PDB entry 2AKY | X-ray diffraction, 1.96 A resolution | chain A

[Chain A]
Molecule: Adenylate kinase
Source organism: Saccharomyces cerevisiae
Notes: EC 2.7.4.3
UniProt: P07170 (KAD1_YEAST); residues 1-219 here correspond to UniProt positions 3-221 (UniProt number = residue number + 2)
Amino-acid sequence (220 residues; numbered 1 to 220; the number before each row is that of its first residue):
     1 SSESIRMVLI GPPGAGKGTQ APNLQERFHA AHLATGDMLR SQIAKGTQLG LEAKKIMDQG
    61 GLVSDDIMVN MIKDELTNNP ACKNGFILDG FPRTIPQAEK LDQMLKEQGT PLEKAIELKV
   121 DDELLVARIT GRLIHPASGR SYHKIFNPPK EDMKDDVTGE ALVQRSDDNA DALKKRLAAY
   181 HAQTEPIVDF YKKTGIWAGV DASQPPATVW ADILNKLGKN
Not modelled in the structure: 1-2
Ligand contacts: bis(adenosine)-5'-pentaphosphate (AP5): P12, P13, G14, A15, G16, K17, G18, T19, T35, G36, L39, R40, M57, G61, L62, V63, M68, G90, F91, R93, Q97, R128, I129, R132, S141, Y142, H143, F146, N147, R165, D167, R176, A202, Q204, P205, P206, V209
UniProt features mapped onto this chain:
  - region: A34 to V63 (NMP), G131 to D168 (LID)
  - binding site (ATP): G14 to T19, R132, S141, Y142, Q204
  - binding site (AMP): T35, R40, G61 to V63, G90 to R93, Q97, R165, R176
  - modified residue: S1 (N-acetylserine)

[Overview]
Ligands of chain A: bis(adenosine)-5'-pentaphosphate. Curated annotation (UniProt) lists 10 ATP-binding
residues and 12 AMP-binding residues.
Chain A is Adenylate kinase (Saccharomyces cerevisiae); the structure, High-resolution structures of adenylate
kinase from yeast ligated with inhibitor AP5A, showing the pathway of phosphoryl ..., was determined by X-ray
diffraction together with 1AKY from the same study.
